Entry 7RSP (X-ray diffraction, 1.67 A resolution); this record covers chain A.

# Chain A
Molecule: Phosphatidylinositol 3-kinase catalytic subunit type 3
From: Homo sapiens
Notes: EC 2.7.1.137
UniProt: Q8NEB9 (PK3C3_HUMAN); residues 282-879 here = UniProt positions 282-879
Amino-acid sequence (612 residues; row label = number of the first residue in the row):
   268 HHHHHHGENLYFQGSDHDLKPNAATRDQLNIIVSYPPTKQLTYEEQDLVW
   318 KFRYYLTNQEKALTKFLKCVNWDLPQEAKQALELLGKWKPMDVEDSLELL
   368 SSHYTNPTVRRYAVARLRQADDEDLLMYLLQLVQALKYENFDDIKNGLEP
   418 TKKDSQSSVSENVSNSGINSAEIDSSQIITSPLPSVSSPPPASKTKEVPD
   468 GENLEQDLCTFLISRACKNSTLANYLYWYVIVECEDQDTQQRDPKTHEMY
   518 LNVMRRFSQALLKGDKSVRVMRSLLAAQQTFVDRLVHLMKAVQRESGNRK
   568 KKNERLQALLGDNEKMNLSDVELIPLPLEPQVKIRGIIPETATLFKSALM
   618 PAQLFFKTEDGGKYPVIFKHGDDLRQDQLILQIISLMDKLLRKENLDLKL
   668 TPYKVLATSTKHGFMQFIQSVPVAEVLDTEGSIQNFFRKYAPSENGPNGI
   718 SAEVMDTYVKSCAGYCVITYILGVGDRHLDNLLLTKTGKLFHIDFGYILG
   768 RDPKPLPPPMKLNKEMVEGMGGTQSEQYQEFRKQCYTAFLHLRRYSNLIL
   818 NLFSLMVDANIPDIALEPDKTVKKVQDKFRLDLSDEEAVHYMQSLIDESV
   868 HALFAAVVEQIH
Disordered / not traced: 268-285, 416-472, 871-879
Differences from the reference sequence: expression tag (268-281)
Ligand contacts: 7IK ((7R,8R)-2-[(3R)-3-methylmorpholin-4-yl]-7-(propan-2-yl)-6,7-dihydropyrazolo[1,5-a]pyrazin-4(5H)-one): Phe612, Ser614, Pro618, Ile634, Lys636, Asp644, Tyr670, Met682, Gln683, Phe684, Ile685, Ser687, Leu750, Phe758, Ile760, Asp761

# Overview
Ligands of chain A: compound 7IK.
Chain A is Phosphatidylinositol 3-kinase catalytic subunit type 3 (Homo sapiens); the structure, Structure of
the VPS34 kinase domain with compound 14, was determined by X-ray diffraction, deposited together with 7RSJ
and 7RSV.
